Entry 2BPM (X-ray diffraction, 2.40 A resolution); this record covers chains A and B.

[Chain A]
Name: Cell division protein kinase 2
Organism: Homo sapiens
Notes: EC 2.7.1.37
UniProt: P24941 (CDK2_HUMAN); residue numbers follow UniProt; this construct covers 1-298
Sequence (309 residues; each row starts with the number of its first residue; numbers below 1 keep their minus sign (Gly-4 is residue -4)):
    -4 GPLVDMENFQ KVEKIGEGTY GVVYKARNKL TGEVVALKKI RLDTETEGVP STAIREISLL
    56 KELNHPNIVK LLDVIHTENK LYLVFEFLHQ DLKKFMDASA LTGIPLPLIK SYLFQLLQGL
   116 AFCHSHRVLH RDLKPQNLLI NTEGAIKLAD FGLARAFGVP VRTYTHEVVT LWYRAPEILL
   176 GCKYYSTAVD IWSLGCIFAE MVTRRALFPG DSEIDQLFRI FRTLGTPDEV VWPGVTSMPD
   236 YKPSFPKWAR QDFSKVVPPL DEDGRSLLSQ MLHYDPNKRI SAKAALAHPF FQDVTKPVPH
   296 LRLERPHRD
Not modelled in the structure: -4, 299-304
Residues lining bound ligands: 529 ((2S)-N-[(3Z)-5-cyclopropyl-3H-pyrazol-3-ylidene]-2-[4-(2-oxoimidazolidin-1-yl)phenyl]propanamide): Glu8, Lys9, Ile10, Val18, Ala31, Val64, Phe80, Glu81, Phe82, Leu83, His84, Gln85, Asp86, Lys89, Leu134
UniProt features mapped onto this chain:
  - active site: Asp127 (Proton acceptor)
  - binding site (ATP): Ile10 to Val18, Lys33, Glu81 to Leu83, Asp86, Lys129 to Asn132, Asp145
  - binding site (Mg(2+)): Asn132, Asp145
  - site (CDK7 binding): Lys9, Lys88, Lys89, Leu166
  - modified residue: Met1 (N-acetylmethionine), Lys6 (N6-acetyllysine), Thr14 (Phosphothreonine), Tyr15 (Phosphotyrosine), Tyr19 (Phosphotyrosine), Thr160 (Phosphothreonine)
  - natural variant: Pro45 (P45L: In a glioblastoma multiforme sample)
  - mutagenesis: Lys9 (K9F: Reduced phosphorylation by CAK), Thr14 (T14A: 2-fold increase in activity), Tyr15 (Y15F: 2-fold increase in activity), Lys88 to Lys89 (Reduced phosphorylation by CAK), Thr160 (T160A: Abolishes activity), Leu166 (L166R: Reduced phosphorylation by CAK and reduced kinase activity)

[Chain B]
Name: Cyclin A2
Organism: Homo sapiens
Notes: fragment: residues 174-432 (c-terminal portion)
UniProt: P20248 (CCNA2_HUMAN); residue numbers follow UniProt; this construct covers 174-432
Sequence (265 residues; row label = number of the first residue in the row):
   168 GPLGSNEVPD YHEDIHTYLR EMEVKCKPKV GYMKKQPDIT NSMRAILVDW LVEVGEEYKL
   228 QNETLHLAVN YIDRFLSSMS VLRGKLQLVG TAAMLLASKF EEIYPPEVAE FVYITDDTYT
   288 KKQVLRMEHL VLKVLTFDLA APTVNQFLTQ YFLHQQPANC KVESLAMFLG ELSLIDADPY
   348 LKYLPSVIAG AAFHLALYTV TGQSWPESLI RKTGYTLESL KPCLMDLHQT YLKAPQHAQQ
   408 SIREKYKNSK YHGVSLLNPP ETLNL
Not modelled in the structure: 168-174

[Interface between chain A and chain B]
Residue-residue contacts - 61 pairs, chain A then chain B:
  Thr41(A) - Lys288(B)  hydrogen bond (backbone-side chain)
  Glu42(A) - Lys266(B)  hydrogen bond (backbone-side chain)
  Glu42(A) - Glu274(B)
  Glu42(A) - Val275(B)  hydrogen bond (side chain-backbone)
  Gly43(A) - Lys266(B)
  Gly43(A) - Leu292(B)
  Gly43(A) - Glu295(B)
  Val44(A) - Lys266(B)  hydrogen bond (backbone-side chain)
  Val44(A) - Glu295(B)  hydrogen bond (backbone-side chain)
  Val44(A) - Leu299(B)  hydrophobic
  Ser46(A) - Lys266(B)
  Ser46(A) - Pro272(B)
  Ile49(A) - Leu263(B)  hydrophobic
  Ile49(A) - Leu306(B)  hydrophobic
  Arg50(A) - Lys266(B)  hydrogen bond (side chain-backbone)
  Arg50(A) - Phe267(B)
  Arg50(A) - Glu269(B)
  Ile52(A) - Phe304(B)  hydrophobic
  Ser53(A) - Phe267(B)
  Ser53(A) - Phe304(B)
  Ser53(A) - Leu306(B)
  Leu54(A) - Ala307(B)  hydrophobic
  Lys56(A) - Thr303(B)  hydrogen bond (side chain-backbone)
  Lys56(A) - Phe304(B)
  Lys56(A) - Asp305(B)  salt bridge
  Glu57(A) - Tyr185(B)  hydrogen bond
  Glu57(A) - Ala307(B)
  Val69(A) - Phe304(B)  hydrophobic
  His71(A) - His296(B)  hydrogen bond
  His71(A) - Phe304(B)
  Thr72(A) - His296(B)
  His119(A) - Tyr178(B)
  His119(A) - Ile182(B)
  Ser120(A) - Tyr178(B)
  Ser120(A) - Asp181(B)
  His121(A) - Tyr185(B)
  Arg122(A) - Ile182(B)
  Arg122(A) - Tyr185(B)
  Arg122(A) - Ala307(B)  hydrogen bond (side chain-backbone)
  Arg150(A) - Phe267(B)  hydrogen bond (side chain-backbone)
  Arg150(A) - Glu268(B)  hydrogen bond (side chain-backbone)
  Arg150(A) - Glu269(B)  hydrogen bond (side chain-backbone)
  Arg150(A) - Ile270(B)
  Ala151(A) - Phe267(B)  hydrophobic
  Phe152(A) - Ile182(B)  hydrophobic
  Gly153(A) - Gln313(B)
  Gly153(A) - Thr316(B)
  Val154(A) - Glu268(B)
  Val154(A) - Asn312(B)
  Val154(A) - Thr316(B)
  Arg157(A) - Gln228(B)  hydrogen bond
  Arg157(A) - Ile270(B)
  Tyr159(A) - Ile270(B)  hydrophobic
  Tyr159(A) - Tyr271(B)
  Glu162(A) - Ile270(B)
  Ser276(A) - Asp177(B)  hydrogen bond
  Ser276(A) - Tyr178(B)
  Ala277(A) - Tyr178(B)  hydrogen bond (backbone-side chain)
  Lys278(A) - Asp177(B)  salt bridge
  Lys278(A) - Tyr178(B)  hydrogen bond (backbone-side chain)
  Lys278(A) - Asp181(B)  salt bridge
Also at the interface, not in a pair above, chain A (35 interface residues in all): Leu76, Ala116, Pro155, Thr158, Thr182
Also at the interface, not in a pair above, chain B (33 interface residues in all): Leu186, Met189, Glu230, Gln317

[Overview]
Chain A and chain B form an interface of 35 and 33 residues respectively, with 17 hydrogen bonds and 3 salt
bridges. Polar pairs include Lys56(A)-Asp305(B), Lys278(A)-Asp177(B) and Lys278(A)-Asp181(B). Ligands of chain
A: compound 529.
Here chain A is Cell division protein kinase 2 and chain B is Cyclin A2, both from Homo sapiens. Entry 2BPM
(Structure of CDK2-cyclin A with pha-630529) was determined by X-ray diffraction.
